Entry 6XXS (X-ray diffraction, 3.25 A resolution); this record covers chains E and H of the 8 polymer chains in the assembly.

== Chain E ==
Name: B-cell lymphoma 6 protein
Organism: Homo sapiens
UniProtKB: P41182 (BCL6_HUMAN); residue numbers follow UniProt; this construct covers 6-129
Sequence (126 residues; numbered 4 to 129; the number before each row is that of its first residue):
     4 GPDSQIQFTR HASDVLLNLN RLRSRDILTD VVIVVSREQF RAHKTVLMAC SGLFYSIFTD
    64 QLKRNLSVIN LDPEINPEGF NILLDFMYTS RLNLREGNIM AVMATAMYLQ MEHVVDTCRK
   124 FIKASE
Unresolved in the structure: 4-5, 128-129
Construct notes: expression tag (4-5); engineered mutation Q8 (Cys in P41182), R67 (Cys in P41182), N84 (Cys in P41182)
Swiss-Prot annotation at these positions:
  - mutagenesis: N21 (N21K: Abolishes interaction with NCOR2 and HDAC2, no effect on interaction with CTBP1 and transcriptional autoinhibition; when associated with A-116 and 376-Q--Q-379), S59 (S59A: Abolished ubiquitination by the SCF(FBXL17) complex), H116 (H116A: Abolishes interaction with NCOR2 and HDAC2, no effect on interaction with CTBP1 and transcriptional autoinhibition; when associated with K-21 and 376-Q--Q-379)

== Chain H ==
Name: Nuclear receptor corepressor 1
UniProtKB: O75376 (NCOR1_HUMAN); numbering as in UniProt (aligned over 1340-1356)
Sequence (17 residues; numbered 1340 to 1356; the number before each row is that of its first residue):
  1340 GITTIKEMGR SIHEIPR
Unresolved in the structure: 1340

== How chain E and chain H interact ==
Contacting residue pairs - 37 pairs, chain E then chain H:
  D6(E) - I1341(H)
  D6(E) - T1342(H)
  S7(E) - T1342(H)  hydrogen bond (side chain-backbone)
  Q8(E) - T1342(H)  hydrogen bond (backbone-backbone)
  Q8(E) - T1343(H)
  Q8(E) - I1344(H)  hydrogen bond (backbone-backbone)
  I9(E) - I1344(H)
  Q10(E) - T1343(H)
  Q10(E) - I1344(H)  hydrogen bond (backbone-backbone)
  Q10(E) - K1345(H)
  Q10(E) - E1346(H)  hydrogen bond (backbone-backbone)
  F11(E) - E1346(H)
  F11(E) - S1350(H)
  T12(E) - K1345(H)
  T12(E) - E1346(H)  hydrogen bond (backbone-backbone)
  T12(E) - M1347(H)
  R13(E) - M1347(H)
  R13(E) - G1348(H)
  R13(E) - R1349(H)
  H14(E) - S1350(H)  hydrogen bond
  H14(E) - I1351(H)
  D17(E) - R1349(H)  salt bridge
  D17(E) - S1350(H)  hydrogen bond (side chain-backbone)
  D17(E) - I1351(H)
  V18(E) - I1351(H)  hydrophobic
  L20(E) - R1349(H)
  N21(E) - H1352(H)  hydrogen bond (side chain-backbone)
  N21(E) - E1353(H)
  N21(E) - I1354(H)  hydrogen bond (side chain-backbone)
  R24(E) - E1353(H)  salt bridge
  R24(E) - I1354(H)  hydrogen bond (side chain-backbone)
  R24(E) - P1355(H)
  R24(E) - R1356(H)
  L25(E) - I1354(H)  hydrophobic
  R28(E) - I1354(H)
  R28(E) - P1355(H)  hydrogen bond (side chain-backbone)
  R28(E) - R1356(H)
Also at the interface, not in a pair above, chain E (17 interface residues in all): S27

== Overview ==
17 residues of chain E and 16 residues of chain H are in contact, with 12 hydrogen bonds and 2 salt bridges.
Among the polar pairs are D17(E)-R1349(H), R24(E)-E1353(H) and S7(E)-T1342(H). Curated annotation (UniProt)
lists 3 mutagenesis sites on chain E.
Here chain E is B-cell lymphoma 6 protein (Homo sapiens) and chain H is Nuclear receptor corepressor 1. Entry
6XXS (Crystal structure of an NCoR1BBD2-BCL6BTB chimera in complex with the NcoR1 BBD1 corepressor peptide)
was determined by X-ray diffraction together with 6XWF, 6XYX, 6XZZ, 6Y17 and 6ZBU from the same study.
